Entry 1CVU (X-ray diffraction, 2.40 A resolution); this record covers chains B and F of the 3 polymer chains in the assembly.

# Chain B
Name: Prostaglandin H2 synthase-2
Organism: Mus musculus
Notes: EC 1.14.99.1; fragment: prostaglandin h2 synthase-2
Reference sequence: Q05769 (PGH2_MOUSE); the construct lacks a stretch of the UniProt sequence, so the offset changes along the chain: 2033-2105 = UniProt 18-90; 2106-2583 = UniProt 92-569
Amino-acid sequence (552 residues; row label = number of the first residue in the row):
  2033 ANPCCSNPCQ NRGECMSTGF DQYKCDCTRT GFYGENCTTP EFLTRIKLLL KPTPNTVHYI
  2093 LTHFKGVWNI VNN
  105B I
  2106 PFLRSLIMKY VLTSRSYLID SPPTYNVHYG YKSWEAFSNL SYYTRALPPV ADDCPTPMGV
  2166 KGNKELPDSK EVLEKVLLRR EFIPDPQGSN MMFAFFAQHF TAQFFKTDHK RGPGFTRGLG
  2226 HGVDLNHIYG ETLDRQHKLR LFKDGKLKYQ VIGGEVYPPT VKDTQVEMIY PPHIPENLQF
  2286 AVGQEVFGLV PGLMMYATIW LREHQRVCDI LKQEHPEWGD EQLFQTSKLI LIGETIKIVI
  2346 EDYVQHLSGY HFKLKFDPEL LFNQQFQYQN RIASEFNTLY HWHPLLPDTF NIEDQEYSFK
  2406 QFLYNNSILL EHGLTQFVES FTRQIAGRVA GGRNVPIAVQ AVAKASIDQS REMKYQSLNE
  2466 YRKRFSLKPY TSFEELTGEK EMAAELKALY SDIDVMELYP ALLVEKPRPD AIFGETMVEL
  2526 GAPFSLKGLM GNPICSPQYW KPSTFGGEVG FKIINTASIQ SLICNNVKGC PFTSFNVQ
Differences from the reference sequence: engineered mutation Gln-2310 (Asn296 in Q05769), Lys-2333 (Arg319 in Q05769)
Disulfides: Cys-2036/Cys-2047, Cys-2037/Cys-2159, Cys-2041/Cys-2057, Cys-2059/Cys-2069, Cys-2569/Cys-2575
Covalent attachments: N-acetylglucosamine (NAG) linked to Asn-2068, Asn-2410; glycan linked to Asn-2144
Small-molecule neighbours: arachidonic acid (ACD): Met-2113, Val-2116, Leu-2117, Arg-2120, Phe-2205, Thr-2206, Val-2344, Ile-2345, Tyr-2348, Val-2349, Leu-2352, Ser-2353, Tyr-2355, Leu-2359, Phe-2381, Leu-2384, Tyr-2385, Trp-2387, Phe-2518, Met-2522, Val-2523, Gly-2526, Ala-2527, Ser-2530, Leu-2531, Leu-2534, Met-2535
UniProt features mapped onto this chain:
  - active site: Tyr-2385 (For cyclooxygenase activity)
  - binding site (substrate): Arg-2120, Tyr-2355
  - binding site (heme b): His-2388
  - site: Ser-2530 (Aspirin-acetylated serine)
  - modified residue: Cys-2540 (S-nitrosocysteine), Ser-2579 (O-acetylserine)
  - glycosylation (N-linked (GlcNAc...) asparagine): Asn-2068, Asn-2144, Asn-2410

# Chain F
Name: Protein
Amino-acid sequence (9 residues; numbered 2595 to 2603; the number before each row is that of its first residue):
  2595 TKTATINAS

# Chain B / chain F interface
Contacting residue pairs (6; chain B residue first):
  Cys-2569(B) with Thr-2597(F); Ala-2598(F), hydrophobic; Asn-2601(F), hydrogen bond
  Asn-2570(B) with Thr-2597(F)
  Cys-2575(B) with Ala-2598(F), hydrophobic; Asn-2601(F)
Also at the interface, not in a pair above, chain B (7 interface residues in all): Thr-2561, Gln-2565, Ser-2566, Gly-2574
Also at the interface, not in a pair above, chain F (5 interface residues in all): Lys-2596, Ala-2602

# Summary
7 residues of chain B and 5 residues of chain F are in contact, with 1 hydrogen bond. Its one hydrogen-bonded
contact is Cys-2569(B)/Asn-2601(F). Chain B binds arachidonic acid. N-acetylglucosamine is covalently linked
to Asn-2068(B) and Asn-2410(B).
Here chain B is Prostaglandin H2 synthase-2 (Mus musculus) and chain F is Protein. Entry 1CVU (Crystal
structure of arachidonic acid bound to the cyclooxygenase active site of cox-2) was determined by X-ray
diffraction (same publication as 1DDX).
